PDB entry 7NME | X-ray diffraction, 2.20 A resolution | chains D and E of the 5 polymer chains in the assembly

# Chain D
Molecule: 4C6 Human T-cell Receptor, alpha Chain
Organism: Homo sapiens
Sequence (192 residues; row label = number of the first residue in the row):
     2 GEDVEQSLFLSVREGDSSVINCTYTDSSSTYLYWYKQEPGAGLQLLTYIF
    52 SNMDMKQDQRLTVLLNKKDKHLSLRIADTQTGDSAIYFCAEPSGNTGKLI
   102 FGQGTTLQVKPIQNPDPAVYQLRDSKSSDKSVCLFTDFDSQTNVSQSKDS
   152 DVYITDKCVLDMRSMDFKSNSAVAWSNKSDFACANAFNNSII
Disordered / not traced: 2
Disulfide bonds: C23-C90, C134-C184

# Chain E
Molecule: 4C6 Human T-cell Receptor, beta Chain
Organism: Homo sapiens
Sequence (240 residues; each row starts with the number of its first residue):
     3 TGVSQDPRHKITKRGQNVTFRCDPISEHNRLYWYRQTLGQGPEFLTYFQN
    53 EAQLEKSRLLSDRFSAERPKGSFSTLEIQRTEQGDSAMYLCASSLHHEQY
   103 FGPGTRLTVTEDLKNVFPPEVAVFEPSEAEISHTQKATLVCLATGFYPDH
   153 VELSWWVNGKEVHSGVCTDPQPLKEQPALNDSRYALSSRLRVSATFWQDP
   203 RNHFRCQVQFYGLSENDEWTQDRAKPVTQIVSAEAWGRAD
Disulfide bonds: C24-C93, C143-C208

# Interface between chain D and chain E
Disulfides between the chains: C159(D)-C169(E)
Pairs across the interface - 81 pairs, chain D then chain E:
  Y32(D) with H99(E)
  Y34(D) with H99(E), hydrogen bond; E100(E), hydrogen bond (side chain-backbone)
  Y36(D) with Q101(E), hydrogen bond (side chain-backbone); F103(E)
  Q38(D) with Q38(E), hydrogen bond
  L44(D) with P44(E), hydrophobic
  L46(D) with Q101(E)
  F51(D) with H99(E)
  F89(D) with Q38(E); Q42(E); G43(E)
  T97(D) with Y34(E), hydrogen bond (backbone-side chain); Y49(E); E57(E), hydrogen bond
  G98(D) with Y34(E); Q101(E), hydrogen bond (backbone-side chain)
  K99(D) with Y34(E); Y36(E); F46(E); E57(E)
  L100(D) with Y36(E), hydrogen bond (backbone-side chain); Q101(E)
  F102(D) with G43(E); P44(E); F103(E), hydrophobic
  G103(D) with G43(E)
  Q104(D) with G41(E); Q42(E); G43(E)
  D117(D) with H135(E), salt bridge
  Y121(D) with S129(E); A131(E); E132(E); H135(E); T136(E)
  Q122(D) with S129(E)
  L123(D) with F126(E); E127(E); T140(E); V142(E), hydrophobic
  R124(D) with F126(E); E127(E), hydrogen bond (backbone-backbone)
  D125(D) with V125(E); F126(E)
  S126(D) with V125(E), hydrogen bond (backbone-backbone); E127(E), hydrogen bond; E236(E), hydrogen bond (side chain-backbone); A237(E)
  K131(D) with F126(E)
  S132(D) with F126(E)
  V133(D) with F126(E), hydrophobic; L144(E), hydrophobic
  L135(D) with T140(E)
  T137(D) with R193(E)
  D138(D) with R193(E), salt bridge
  Y154(D) with L175(E), hydrophobic; K176(E); E177(E), hydrogen bond (side chain-backbone)
  T156(D) with D171(E); S189(E)
  C159(D) with C169(E), disulfide; T170(E); R191(E)
  V160(D) with C169(E), hydrogen bond (backbone-side chain)
  L161(D) with G167(E); C169(E); R191(E); R193(E)
  D162(D) with S166(E), hydrogen bond (backbone-side chain); G167(E), hydrogen bond (backbone-backbone)
  M163(D) with K138(E); R193(E)
  R164(D) with S166(E)
  F168(D) with K138(E); R193(E)
  S170(D) with R193(E), hydrogen bond
  S172(D) with R191(E)
  V174(D) with R191(E)
  W176(D) with L144(E), hydrophobic; A187(E), hydrophobic
Also at the interface, not in a pair above, chain D (48 interface residues in all): L9, P40, G43, Y49, I155, D157, A173
Also at the interface, not in a pair above, chain E (51 interface residues in all): R32, L92, Y102, G104, A124, P128, T146, V168, P172, V194, S195

# In short
Chain D and chain E form an interface of 48 and 51 residues respectively; the contacts include 1 disulfide
bond, 17 hydrogen bonds and 2 salt bridges. Polar contacts include D117(D)-H135(E), D138(D)-R193(E) and
Y34(D)-H99(E).
Here chain D is 4C6 Human T-cell Receptor, alpha Chain and chain E is 4C6 Human T-cell Receptor, beta Chain,
both from Homo sapiens. Entry 7NME (Human MHC Class I, A24 Allele presenting QLPRLFPLL, Complex with 4C6 TCR)
was determined by X-ray diffraction.
